Entry 3CDW (X-ray diffraction, 2.50 A resolution); this record covers chains A and H.

Chain A:
Protein: RNA-directed RNA polymerase 3D-POL
From: Coxsackievirus B3
Notes: EC 2.7.7.48
UniProt: P03313 (POLG_CXB3N); residues 1-462 here correspond to UniProt positions 1724-2185 (UniProt number = residue number + 1723)
Sequence (468 residues; row label = number of the first residue in the row):
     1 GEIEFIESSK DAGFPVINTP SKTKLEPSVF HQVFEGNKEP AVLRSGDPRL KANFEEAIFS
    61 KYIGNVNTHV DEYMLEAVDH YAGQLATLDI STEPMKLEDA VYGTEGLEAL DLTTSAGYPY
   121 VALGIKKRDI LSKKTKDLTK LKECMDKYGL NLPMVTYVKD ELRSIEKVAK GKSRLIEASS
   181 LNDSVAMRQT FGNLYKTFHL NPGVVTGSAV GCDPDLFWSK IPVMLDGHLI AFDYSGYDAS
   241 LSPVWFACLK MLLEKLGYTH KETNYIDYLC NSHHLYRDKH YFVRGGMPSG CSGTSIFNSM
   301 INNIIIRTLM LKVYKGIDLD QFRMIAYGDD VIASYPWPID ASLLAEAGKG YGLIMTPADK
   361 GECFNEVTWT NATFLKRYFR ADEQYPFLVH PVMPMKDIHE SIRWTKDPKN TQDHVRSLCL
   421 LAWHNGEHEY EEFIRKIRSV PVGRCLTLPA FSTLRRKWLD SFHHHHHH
Sequence notes: expression tag (463-468)
Curated features (UniProtKB/Swiss-Prot):
  - binding site (Mg(2+)): D233, D329
Residues lining bound ligands: pyrophosphate (POP): K38, E161, L162, R163, S164, K167, R174, K376
Reported in the primary citation:
  - binding site for pyrophosphate: K38, R163, K167, R174, K376
  - conformationally variable residues (side-chain flip): E383

Chain H:
Protein: Protein 3B
UniProt: P03313 (POLG_CXB3N); residues 1-22 here correspond to UniProt positions 1519-1540 (UniProt number = residue number + 1518)
Sequence (22 residues; row label = number of the first residue in the row):
     1 GAYTGVPNQK PRVPTLRQAK VQ
Unresolved in the structure: 1-6, 16-22
Curated features (UniProtKB/Swiss-Prot):
  - site: Q22 (Cleavage)
  - modified residue: Y3 (O-(5'-phospho-RNA)-tyrosine)
Reported in the primary citation:
  - contacts within the chain: Q9-R12, Q9-V13 (backbone contact), K10-T15

Chain A / chain H interface:
Residue-residue contacts (20; chain A residue first):
  P222(A) - P7(H)  hydrophobic
  W369(A) - P7(H)  hydrophobic
  T370(A) - N8(H)  hydrogen bond
  T370(A) - V13(H)
  Y378(A) - T15(H)
  F379(A) - N8(H)
  R380(A) - N8(H)
  R380(A) - Q9(H)
  R380(A) - K10(H)
  R380(A) - V13(H)  hydrogen bond (side chain-backbone)
  R380(A) - P14(H)  hydrogen bond (side chain-backbone)
  R380(A) - T15(H)
  A381(A) - P7(H)
  A381(A) - N8(H)  hydrogen bond (backbone-backbone)
  A381(A) - Q9(H)
  A381(A) - K10(H)
  E383(A) - Q9(H)  hydrogen bond
  E383(A) - P11(H)
  V392(A) - T15(H)
  N425(A) - K10(H)
Interface residues without a listed pair, chain A (13 interface residues in all): V389, P394, H424
Interface residues without a listed pair, chain H (9 interface residues in all): R12
Interface features reported in the paper:
  - specific contacts: P222(A)-P7(H) (hydrophobic contact), W369(A)-P7(H) (hydrophobic contact), T370(A)-N8(H) (hydrogen bond), Y378(A)-T15(H), R380(A)-V13(H) (hydrogen bond), R380(A)-P14(H) (hydrogen bond), A381(A)-N8(H) (backbone contact), E383(A)-Q9(H) (hydrogen bond), V389(A)-P7(H) (hydrophobic contact), V392(A)-T15(H), P394(A)-T15(H), T15(H)-R380(A)
  - interface residues, chain A: P222(A), W369(A), T370(A), Y378(A), R380(A), V389(A), V392(A), P394(A)

Overview:
13 residues of chain A face 9 of chain H across their interface, with 5 hydrogen bonds. Polar contacts include
T370(A)-N8(H), R380(A)-V13(H) and R380(A)-P14(H). The authors report hydrophobic contacts between P222(A) and
P7(H), W369(A) and P7(H) and V389(A) and P7(H); hydrogen bonds between T370(A) and N8(H), R380(A) and V13(H)
and R380(A) and P14(H) among others; contacts between Y378(A) and T15(H), V392(A) and T15(H) and P394(A) and
T15(H) among others. From the paper: a binding site for pyrophosphate at K38(A), R163(A) and K167(A) among
others; interface residues P222(A), W369(A) and T370(A) among others.
Here chain A is RNA-directed RNA polymerase 3D-POL (Coxsackievirus B3) and chain H is Protein 3B. Entry 3CDW
(Crystal structure of coxsackievirus B3 RNA-dependent RNA polymerase (3Dpol) in complex with protein primer
VPg and ...) was determined by X-ray diffraction together with 3CDU from the same study.
